4AFH - chains C and D of the 5 polymer chains in the assembly; structure by X-ray diffraction, 1.88 A resolution.

Chain C (and D):
Name: Achbp
Organism: Capitella teleta
Notes: fragment: acetylcholine binding domain; chain D of this document is another copy of the same molecule, construct and numbering; everything in this record applies to it too
Amino-acid sequence (230 residues; numbered 1 to 230; the number before each row is that of its first residue):
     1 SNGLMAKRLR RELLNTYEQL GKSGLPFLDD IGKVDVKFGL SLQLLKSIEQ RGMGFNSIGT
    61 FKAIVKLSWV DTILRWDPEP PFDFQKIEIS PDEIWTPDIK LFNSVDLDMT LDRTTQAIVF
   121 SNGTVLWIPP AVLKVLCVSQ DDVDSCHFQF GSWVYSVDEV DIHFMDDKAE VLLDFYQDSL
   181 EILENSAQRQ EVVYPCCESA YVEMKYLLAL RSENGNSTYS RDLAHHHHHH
Disordered / not traced: 214-230
Disulfides: Cys137-Cys146, Cys196-Cys197
Glycans and other covalent adducts: N-acetylglucosamine (NAG) linked to Asn122
Small-molecule neighbours:
  - Alpha-Lobeline (L0B), molecule 1: Ile64, Ile118, Leu126, Ile128, Phe175
  - Alpha-Lobeline (L0B), molecule 2: Lys100, Phe102, Gln149, Phe150, Gly151, Ser152, Trp153, Val154, Tyr194, Cys196, Cys197, Tyr201, Val202, Glu203
What the authors report for this chain:
  - post-translational modification sites: Asn122
  - binding site for Alpha-Lobeline: Phe102, Ile118, Leu126, Ile128, Ser152, Trp153, Tyr201

How chain C and chain D interact:
Pairs across the interface (74; chain C residue first):
  Thr16(C) with Leu4(D)
  Tyr17(C) with Lys7(D)
  Gln19(C) with Arg11(D)
  Leu20(C) with Leu4(D), hydrophobic; Lys7(D); Arg8(D); Arg11(D), hydrogen bond (backbone-side chain)
  Gly21(C) with Lys7(D), hydrogen bond (backbone-side chain); Arg11(D)
  Lys22(C) with Lys7(D)
  Ser23(C) with Lys7(D), hydrogen bond (backbone-side chain); Arg10(D), hydrogen bond (backbone-side chain)
  Gly24(C) with Lys7(D); Arg10(D); Glu88(D)
  Leu25(C) with Glu88(D)
  Phe27(C) with Gly3(D); Leu4(D)
  Leu28(C) with Gly3(D); Leu4(D)
  Asp29(C) with Asn2(D); Gly3(D), hydrogen bond (backbone-backbone)
  Asp30(C) with Ser1(D); Asn2(D), hydrogen bond (backbone-side chain)
  Ile31(C) with Ser1(D); Asn2(D); Gly3(D); Ala6(D), hydrophobic; Phe84(D), hydrophobic
  Arg51(C) with Leu45(D), hydrogen bond (side chain-backbone); Lys46(D); Asp178(D), salt bridge; Ser179(D); Leu180(D); Glu213(D), salt bridge
  Asn56(C) with Ser179(D), hydrogen bond; Glu213(D)
  Ile58(C) with Lys46(D)
  Ile73(C) with Lys7(D)
  Lys100(C) with Asp112(D), salt bridge; Thr114(D); Thr115(D)
  Phe102(C) with Gln43(D), hydrogen bond (backbone-side chain); Lys62(D), hydrogen bond (backbone-side chain); Ile64(D), hydrophobic; Phe175(D), hydrophobic; Gln177(D)
  Asn103(C) with Leu44(D); Gln177(D)
  Ser104(C) with Lys62(D), hydrogen bond (backbone-side chain)
  Val105(C) with Leu44(D), hydrophobic; Lys46(D); Lys62(D)
  Asp106(C) with Lys46(D), salt bridge; Lys62(D)
  Leu107(C) with Thr110(D); Leu111(D); Asp112(D); Pro130(D); Ala131(D), hydrophobic; Val132(D)
  Asp108(C) with Asp112(D)
  Leu136(C) with Asp178(D)
  His147(C) with Gln177(D), hydrogen bond
  Gln149(C) with Gln177(D), hydrogen bond
  Trp153(C) with Ile64(D), hydrophobic; Thr115(D); Ile128(D), hydrogen bond (side chain-backbone); Pro130(D), hydrophobic
  Val154(C) with Gln116(D)
  Tyr155(C) with Glu88(D), hydrogen bond; Gln116(D)
  Glu159(C) with Lys86(D), salt bridge
  Tyr194(C) with Phe175(D), hydrophobic
Interface residues without a listed pair, chain C (40 interface residues in all): Met53, Gly54, Asp98, Lys134, Pro195, Cys196
Interface residues without a listed pair, chain D (38 interface residues in all): Ser90, Glu93, Ile118, Asp174

Overview:
The interface between chain C and chain D involves 40 residues on one side and 38 on the other; the contacts
include 15 hydrogen bonds and 5 salt bridges. Polar contacts include Arg51(C)-Asp178(D), Arg51(C)-Glu213(D)
and Lys100(C)-Asp112(D). The paper reports a binding site for Alpha-Lobeline at Phe102(C), Ile118(C) and
Leu126(C) among others; a modification site at Asn122(C).
Chain C and chain D are both Achbp (Capitella teleta); the structure, Capitella teleta AChBP in complex with
lobeline, was determined by X-ray diffraction together with 4AFG from the same study.
